PDB entry 6T8G | electron microscopy, 4.34 A resolution (low resolution: residue-level contacts below are approximate; hydrogen-bond / salt-bridge calls are withheld) | chains A and F of the 8 polymer chains in the assembly

# Chain A (and F)
Name: DNA translocase FtsK
From: Pseudomonas aeruginosa PAO1
Notes: fragment: Motor domain, residues 247-728; chain F of this document is another copy of the same molecule, construct and numbering; everything in this record applies to it too
UniProtKB: Q9I0M3 (FTSK_PSEAE); residue numbers follow UniProt; this construct covers 247-728
Sequence (491 residues; numbered 246 to 736; the number before each row is that of its first residue):
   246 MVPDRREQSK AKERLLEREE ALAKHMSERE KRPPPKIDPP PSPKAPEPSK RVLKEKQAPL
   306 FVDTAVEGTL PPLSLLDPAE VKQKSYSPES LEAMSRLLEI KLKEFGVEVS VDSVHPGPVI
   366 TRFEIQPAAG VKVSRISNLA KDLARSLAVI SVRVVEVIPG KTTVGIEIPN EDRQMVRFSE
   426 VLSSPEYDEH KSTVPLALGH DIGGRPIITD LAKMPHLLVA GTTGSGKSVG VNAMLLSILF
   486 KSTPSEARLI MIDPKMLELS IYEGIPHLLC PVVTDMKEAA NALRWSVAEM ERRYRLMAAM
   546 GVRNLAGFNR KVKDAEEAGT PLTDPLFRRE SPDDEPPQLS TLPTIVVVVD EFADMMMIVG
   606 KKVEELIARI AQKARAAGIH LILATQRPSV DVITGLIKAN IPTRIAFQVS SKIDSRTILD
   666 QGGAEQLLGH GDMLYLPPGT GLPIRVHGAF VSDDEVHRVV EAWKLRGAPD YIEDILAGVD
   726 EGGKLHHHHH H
Disordered / not traced: 246-314, 571-580, 722-736 (chain F: 246-314, 571-581, 722-736)
Construct notes: initiating methionine (246); expression tag (729-736)
Ligand contacts: ADP (adenosine-5'-diphosphate): Met420, Thr467, Thr468, Gly469, Ser470, Gly471, Lys472, Ser473, Val474, Lys500, Glu503, Gln631, His675, Gly676, Gly693, Ala694, Phe695
Curated features (UniProtKB/Swiss-Prot):
  - binding site (ATP): Gly469 to Val474, His675, Gly693, Ala694

# Interface between chain A and chain F
Residue-residue contacts (33):
  Glu349(A) with Ala374(F)
  Phe350(A) with Ala374(F); Val376(F)
  Leu384(A) with Lys377(F)
  Asp387(A) with Val376(F); Lys377(F); Val378(F)
  Arg390(A) with Pro372(F); Val376(F); Val378(F); Val402(F); Thr407(F)
  Ser391(A) with Thr407(F)
  Ala393(A) with Gly405(F); Lys406(F); Thr407(F)
  Thr468(A) with Arg620(F)
  Gly469(A) with Arg620(F)
  Met501(A) with Glu536(F); Arg540(F); Ala543(F)
  Leu502(A) with Met542(F); Val547(F); Arg548(F)
  Glu503(A) with Arg548(F)
  Asp599(A) with Lys618(F)
  Met602(A) with Arg614(F)
  Gln631(A) with Gln617(F)
  Arg632(A) with Gln617(F); Leu641(F)
  Ser655(A) with Ala644(F); Asp665(F)
  Asp659(A) with Ala644(F)
Interface residues without a listed pair, chain A (24 interface residues in all): Lys386, Thr467, Lys500, Glu596, Ile603, Glu670
Interface residues without a listed pair, chain F (28 interface residues in all): Gly375, Glu401, Tyr539, Ala616, Asn645, Pro647

# In short
24 residues of chain A face 28 of chain F across their interface. Bound to chain A: ADP. From UniProt: 9
ATP-binding residues on chain A.
Both chains are DNA translocase FtsK (Pseudomonas aeruginosa PAO1). Entry 6T8G (Stalled FtsK motor domain
bound to dsDNA) was determined by electron microscopy (same publication as 6T8B and 6T8O).
